PDB entry 4I3M | X-ray diffraction, 1.95 A resolution | chain A

# Chain A
Protein: Aerotaxis transducer Aer2
Source organism: Pseudomonas aeruginosa
Reference sequence: Q9I6V6 (Q9I6V6_PSEAE); residue numbers follow UniProt; this construct covers 1-172
Sequence (175 residues; row label = number of the first residue in the row; numbers below 1 keep their minus sign (Gly-2 is residue -2)):
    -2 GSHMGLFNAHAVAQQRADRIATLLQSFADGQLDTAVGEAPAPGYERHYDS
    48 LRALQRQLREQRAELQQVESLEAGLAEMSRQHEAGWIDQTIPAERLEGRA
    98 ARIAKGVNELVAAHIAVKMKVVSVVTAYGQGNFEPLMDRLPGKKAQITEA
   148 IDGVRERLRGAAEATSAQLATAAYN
Unresolved in the structure: -2 to 6, 157-172
Differences from the reference sequence: expression tag (-2 to 0); engineered mutation His44 (Leu in Q9I6V6)
Ion coordination: Mg2+ near Gly126 (its only coordinating residue here)
What the authors report for this chain:
  - conformationally variable residues (side-chain flip): His44
  - mutagenesis - L44H, I88G: increased signaling

# In short
The paper reports that L44H and I88G increase signaling; conformational variability at His44.
Chain A is Aerotaxis transducer Aer2 (Pseudomonas aeruginosa); the structure, Aer2 poly-HAMP domains: L44H
HAMP1 CW-lock mutant, was determined by X-ray diffraction.
